PDB entry 4H2F | X-ray diffraction, 1.85 A resolution | chain A

# Chain A
Name: 5'-nucleotidase
From: Homo sapiens
Notes: EC 3.1.3.5
UniProtKB: P21589 (5NTD_HUMAN); residue numbers follow UniProt; this construct covers 27-549
Chain sequence (546 residues; numbered 4 to 549; the number before each row is that of its first residue):
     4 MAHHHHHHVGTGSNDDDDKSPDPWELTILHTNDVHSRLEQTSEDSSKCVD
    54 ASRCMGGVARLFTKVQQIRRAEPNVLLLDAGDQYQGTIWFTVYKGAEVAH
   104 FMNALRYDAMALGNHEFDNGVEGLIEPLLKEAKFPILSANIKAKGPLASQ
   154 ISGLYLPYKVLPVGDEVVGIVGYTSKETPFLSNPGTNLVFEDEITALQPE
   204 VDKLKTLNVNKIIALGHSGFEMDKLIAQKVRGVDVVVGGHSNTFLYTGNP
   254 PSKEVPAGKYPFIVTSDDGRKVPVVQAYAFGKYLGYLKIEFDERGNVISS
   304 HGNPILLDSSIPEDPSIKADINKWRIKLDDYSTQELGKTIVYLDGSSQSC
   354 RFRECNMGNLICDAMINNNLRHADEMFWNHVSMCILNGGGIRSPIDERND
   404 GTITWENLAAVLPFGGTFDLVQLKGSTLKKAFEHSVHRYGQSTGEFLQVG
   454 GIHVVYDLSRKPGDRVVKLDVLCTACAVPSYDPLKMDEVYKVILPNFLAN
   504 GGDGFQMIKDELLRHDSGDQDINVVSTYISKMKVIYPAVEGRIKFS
Unresolved in the structure: 4-25
Sequence notes: expression tag (4-26); engineered mutation Asp-53 (Asn in P21589), Asp-311 (Asn in P21589), Asp-333 (Asn in P21589), Asp-403 (Asn in P21589), Ala-478 (Lys in P21589), Ala-480 (Arg in P21589); variant Ala-376 (Thr in P21589)
Cystine bridges: Cys-51/Cys-57, Cys-353/Cys-358, Cys-365/Cys-387, Cys-476/Cys-479
Metal / ion sites: Zn2+: Asp-85, Asn-117, His-220, His-243; Ca2+: Asn-213, Asp-237, Gly-298
Ligand contacts: adenosine (ADN): Arg-354, Asn-390, Gly-392, Gly-393, Arg-395, Phe-417, Gly-447, Phe-500, Asp-506
Swiss-Prot annotation at these positions:
  - binding site (Zn(2+)): Asp-36, His-38, Asp-85, Asn-117, His-220, His-243
  - binding site (AMP): Arg-354, Asn-390, Arg-395, Phe-417, Phe-500, Asp-506
  - binding site (IMP): Arg-354, Asn-390, Arg-395, Phe-417, Phe-500, Asp-506
  - site (Transition state stabilizer): His-118, Asp-121
  - lipidation: Ser-549 (GPI-anchor amidated serine)
  - natural variant: Cys-358 (C358Y: In CALJA), Ala-376 (T376A: this construct carries the variant)

# Summary
Chain A binds adenosine. The Zn2+ site is built by Asp-85, Asn-117, His-220 and His-243. Asn-213, Asp-237 and
Gly-298 coordinate Ca2+. From UniProt: 6 Zn2+-binding residues, 6 AMP-binding residues and 6 IMP-binding
residues.
Chain A is 5'-nucleotidase (Homo sapiens); the structure, Human ecto-5'-nucleotidase (CD73): crystal form I
(open) in complex with adenosine, was determined by X-ray diffraction together with 4H1Y, 4H2B, 4H2G and 4H2I
from the same study.
